4EMP - chains I and T of the 14 polymer chains in the assembly; structure by X-ray diffraction, 2.70 A resolution.

Chain I (and T):
Protein: ATP-dependent Clp protease proteolytic subunit
Organism: Staphylococcus aureus
Notes: EC 3.4.21.92; chain T of this document is another copy of the same molecule, construct and numbering; everything in this record applies to it too
UniProtKB: P63786 (CLPP_STAAW); residues 1-195 here = UniProt positions 1-195
Amino-acid sequence (200 residues; numbered -4 to 195; the number before each row is that of its first residue; numbers below 1 keep their minus sign (Gly-4 is residue -4)):
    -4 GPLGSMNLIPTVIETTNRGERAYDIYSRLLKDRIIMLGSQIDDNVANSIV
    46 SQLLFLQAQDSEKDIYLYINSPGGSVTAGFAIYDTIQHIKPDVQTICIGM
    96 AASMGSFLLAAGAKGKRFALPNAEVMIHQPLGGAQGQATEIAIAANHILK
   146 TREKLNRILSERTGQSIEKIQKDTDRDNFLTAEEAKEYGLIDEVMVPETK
Unresolved in the structure: -4 to 3, 193-195 (chain T: -4 to 3, 11-13, 193-195)
Construct notes: expression tag (-4 to 0); engineered mutation Ala137 (Glu in P63786)
UniProt features mapped onto this chain:
  - active site: Ser98 (Nucleophile), His123

How chain I and chain T interact:
Residue-residue contacts (55):
  Thr11(I) - Glu15(T)  hydrogen bond
  Arg13(I) - Thr10(T)
  Arg13(I) - Gly14(T)
  Arg13(I) - Glu15(T)
  Gly14(I) - Glu15(T)
  Glu15(I) - Glu15(T)
  Arg16(I) - Ile8(T)  hydrogen bond (side chain-backbone)
  Arg16(I) - Glu9(T)
  Arg16(I) - Glu15(T)  salt bridge
  Ala17(I) - Ile8(T)
  Tyr18(I) - Ile8(T)
  Asp19(I) - Thr6(T)
  Ser22(I) - Pro5(T)
  Ser22(I) - Thr6(T)  hydrogen bond (side chain-backbone)
  Asp38(I) - Gly33(T)
  Asp38(I) - Asn65(T)  hydrogen bond
  Asp38(I) - Pro67(T)
  Asp38(I) - Met95(T)
  Asn42(I) - Tyr21(T)  hydrogen bond
  Asn42(I) - Met31(T)
  Asn42(I) - Gly33(T)
  Ser43(I) - Pro5(T)
  Ser43(I) - Tyr21(T)  hydrogen bond (backbone-side chain)
  Val45(I) - Ile93(T)  hydrophobic
  Ser46(I) - Tyr21(T)
  Ser46(I) - Leu24(T)
  Ser46(I) - Met31(T)
  Gln47(I) - Pro5(T)
  Leu49(I) - Tyr63(T)
  Phe50(I) - Val7(T)  hydrophobic
  Phe50(I) - Ile20(T)  hydrophobic
  Phe50(I) - Arg23(T)
  Phe50(I) - Leu24(T)  hydrophobic
  Gln54(I) - Arg23(T)  hydrogen bond
  Thr72(I) - Asn65(T)
  Thr72(I) - Gly94(T)
  Thr72(I) - Met95(T)
  Phe75(I) - Asn117(T)
  Ala76(I) - Ile93(T)  hydrophobic
  Ala76(I) - Gly94(T)
  Asp79(I) - Leu115(T)
  Asp79(I) - Pro116(T)
  Asp79(I) - Asn117(T)  hydrogen bond (side chain-backbone)
  Asp79(I) - Ala118(T)
  His83(I) - Met190(T)
  Gln132(I) - Arg171(T)
  Thr134(I) - Arg171(T)  hydrogen bond
  Glu135(I) - Arg171(T)  salt bridge
  Ile138(I) - Arg171(T)
  Ile138(I) - Asp172(T)
  His142(I) - Glu119(T)  salt bridge
  His142(I) - Phe174(T)
  Thr146(I) - Glu119(T)
  Lys149(I) - Asn117(T)  hydrogen bond (side chain-backbone)
  Ile153(I) - Asn117(T)
Other interface residues (no listed pair), chain I (38 interface residues in all): Leu25, Asn39, Ala41, Ala53, Tyr78, Thr80, Gln82
Other interface residues (no listed pair), chain T (31 interface residues in all): Asp27, Pro192

Summary:
The interface between chain I and chain T involves 38 residues on one side and 31 on the other; the contacts
include 10 hydrogen bonds and 3 salt bridges. Polar pairs include Arg16(I)-Glu15(T), Glu135(I)-Arg171(T) and
His142(I)-Glu119(T).
Both chains are ATP-dependent Clp protease proteolytic subunit (Staphylococcus aureus). Entry 4EMP (Crystal
structure of the mutant of ClpP E137A from Staphylococcus aureus) was determined by X-ray diffraction together
with 4EMM from the same study.
